7QLQ - chains AAA and BBB; structure by X-ray diffraction, 2.60 A resolution.

# Chain AAA (and BBB)
Name: Lactaldehyde reductase
From: Escherichia coli str. K-12 substr. MG1655
Notes: EC 1.1.1.77; chain BBB of this document is another copy of the same molecule, construct and numbering; everything in this record applies to it too
UniProtKB: P0A9S2 (FUCO_ECO57); residues 2-383 here correspond to UniProt positions 1-382 (UniProt number = residue number - 1)
Sequence (390 residues; row label = number of the first residue in the row):
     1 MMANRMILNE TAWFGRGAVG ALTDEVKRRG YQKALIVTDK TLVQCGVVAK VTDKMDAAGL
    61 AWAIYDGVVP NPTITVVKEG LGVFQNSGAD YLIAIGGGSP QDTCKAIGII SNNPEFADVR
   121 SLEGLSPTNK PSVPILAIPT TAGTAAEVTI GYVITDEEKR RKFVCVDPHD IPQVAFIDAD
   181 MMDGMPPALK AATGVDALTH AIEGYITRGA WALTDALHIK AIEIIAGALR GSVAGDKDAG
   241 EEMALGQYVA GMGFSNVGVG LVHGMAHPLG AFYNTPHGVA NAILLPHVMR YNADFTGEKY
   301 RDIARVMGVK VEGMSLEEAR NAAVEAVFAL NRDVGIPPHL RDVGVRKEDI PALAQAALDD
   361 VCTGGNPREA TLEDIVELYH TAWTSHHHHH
Unresolved in the structure: 1-2, 386-390
Construct notes: initiating methionine (1); engineered mutation G151 (Asn150 in P0A9S2), V259 (Leu258 in P0A9S2); expression tag (384-390)
Ion coordination: Fe ion: D196, H200, H263, H277 (together with 2-(3,4-dimethoxyphenyl)ethanamide)
Small-molecule neighbours:
  - adenosine-5-diphosphoribose (APR): D39, T41, L42, P70, N71, P72, G97, G98, S99, P100, D102, T140, T141, T144, V153, K162, M181, M182, G184, M185, P186, L189, T193, H267, H277
  - 2-(3,4-dimethoxyphenyl)ethanamide (E9I): T144, I150, G151, V153, V164, V166, H200, F254, S255, G258, V259, H263, H277, V361, C362
Swiss-Prot annotation at these positions:
  - binding site (NAD(+)): D39, N71, G98, S99, T140 to T144, K162, M181 to M185
  - binding site (Fe cation): D196, H200, H263, H277
What the authors report for this chain:
  - binding site for 2-(3,4-dimethoxyphenyl)ethanamide: T144, F254
  - mutagenesis - N151G/L259V (9000-fold), L259V: increased catalytic activity
  - mutagenesis - N151G: decreased catalytic activity on compound 2

# How chain AAA and chain BBB interact
Contacting residue pairs (51):
  A3(AAA) - W13(BBB)
  A3(AAA) - F14(BBB)
  N4(AAA) - A12(BBB)
  N4(AAA) - W13(BBB)
  N4(AAA) - F14(BBB)  hydrogen bond (backbone-backbone)
  R5(AAA) - A12(BBB)
  R5(AAA) - W13(BBB)
  M6(AAA) - E10(BBB)
  M6(AAA) - T11(BBB)
  M6(AAA) - A12(BBB)  hydrogen bond (backbone-backbone)
  M6(AAA) - F14(BBB)  hydrophobic
  I7(AAA) - E10(BBB)
  I7(AAA) - T11(BBB)
  L8(AAA) - L8(BBB)  hydrophobic
  L8(AAA) - N9(BBB)
  L8(AAA) - E10(BBB)  hydrogen bond (backbone-backbone)
  L8(AAA) - M252(BBB)  hydrophobic
  N9(AAA) - L8(BBB)
  E10(AAA) - M6(BBB)
  E10(AAA) - I7(BBB)
  E10(AAA) - L8(BBB)  hydrogen bond (backbone-backbone)
  E10(AAA) - E10(BBB)
  E10(AAA) - I171(BBB)
  E10(AAA) - Q173(BBB)
  T11(AAA) - M6(BBB)
  T11(AAA) - I7(BBB)
  A12(AAA) - N4(BBB)
  A12(AAA) - R5(BBB)
  A12(AAA) - M6(BBB)  hydrogen bond (backbone-backbone)
  W13(AAA) - A3(BBB)
  W13(AAA) - N4(BBB)
  W13(AAA) - R5(BBB)
  F14(AAA) - A3(BBB)
  F14(AAA) - N4(BBB)  hydrogen bond (backbone-backbone)
  F14(AAA) - M6(BBB)  hydrophobic
  F14(AAA) - W211(BBB)  hydrophobic
  R28(AAA) - T128(BBB)
  R28(AAA) - H169(BBB)
  P168(AAA) - R28(BBB)
  H169(AAA) - R28(BBB)  hydrogen bond
  I171(AAA) - E10(BBB)
  Q173(AAA) - E10(BBB)
  W211(AAA) - F14(BBB)  hydrophobic
  W211(AAA) - L245(BBB)  hydrophobic
  A212(AAA) - L245(BBB)  hydrophobic
  L213(AAA) - V249(BBB)  hydrophobic
  A216(AAA) - K220(BBB)
  K220(AAA) - A216(BBB)
  L245(AAA) - W211(BBB)  hydrophobic
  L245(AAA) - A212(BBB)  hydrophobic
  V249(AAA) - L213(BBB)  hydrophobic
Also at the interface, not in a pair above, chain AAA (28 interface residues in all): A18, N129, L217, M252
Also at the interface, not in a pair above, chain BBB (28 interface residues in all): A18, P168, L217

# Overview
Chain AAA and chain BBB each contribute 28 residues to their interface, with 7 hydrogen bonds. Polar contacts
include H169(AAA)-R28(BBB), N4(AAA)-F14(BBB) and M6(AAA)-A12(BBB). Ligands of chain AAA:
2-(3,4-dimethoxyphenyl)ethanamide and adenosine-5-diphosphoribose. The paper reports a binding site for
2-(3,4-dimethoxyphenyl)ethanamide at T144(AAA) and F254(AAA); N151G/L259V and L259V of chain AAA increase
catalytic activity.
Both chains are Lactaldehyde reductase (Escherichia coli str. K-12 substr. MG1655). Entry 7QLQ (CRYSTAL
STRUCTURE OF E.coli ALCOHOL DEHYDROGENASE - FucO MUTANT N151G, L259V COMPLEXED WITH FE, NAD, AND ...) was
determined by X-ray diffraction, deposited together with 7QLG, 7QLS and 7QNH.
